Entry 8EYB (X-ray diffraction, 2.35 A resolution); this record covers chains A and D.

== Chain A ==
Name: Tyrosine-protein phosphatase non-receptor type 1
From: Homo sapiens
Notes: EC 3.1.3.48
UniProt: P18031 (PTN1_HUMAN); numbering as in UniProt (aligned over 2-297)
Sequence (296 residues; row label = number of the first residue in the row):
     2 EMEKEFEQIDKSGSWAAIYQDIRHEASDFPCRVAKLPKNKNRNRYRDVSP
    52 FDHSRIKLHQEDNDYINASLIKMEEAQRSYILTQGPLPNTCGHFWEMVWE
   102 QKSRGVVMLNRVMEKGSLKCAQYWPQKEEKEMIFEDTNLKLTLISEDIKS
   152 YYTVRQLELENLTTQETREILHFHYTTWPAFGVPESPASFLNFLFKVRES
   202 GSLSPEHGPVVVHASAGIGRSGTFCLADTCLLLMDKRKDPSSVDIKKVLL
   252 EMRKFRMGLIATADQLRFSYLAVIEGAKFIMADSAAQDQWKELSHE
Disordered / not traced: 283-297
Differences from the reference sequence: engineered mutation Ala181 (Asp in P18031), Ala215 (Cys in P18031), Ala262 (Gln in P18031); conflict Ala283 (Gly in P18031), Ala286 (Ser in P18031), Ala287 (Val in P18031)
Reported in the primary citation:
  - mutagenesis - D181A/C215A/Q262A: abolished catalytic activity
  - specificity-determining residues: Arg47

== Chain D ==
Name: Tyrosine-protein kinase JAK2 activation loop phosphopeptide
Notes: EC 2.7.10.2; fragment: residues 1000-1015 of JAK2
UniProt: O60674 (JAK2_HUMAN); residues 1156-1171 here correspond to UniProt positions 1000-1015 (UniProt number = residue number - 156)
Sequence (16 residues; each row starts with the number of its first residue):
  1156 VLPQDKEYYKVKEPGE
Disordered / not traced: 1156-1160, 1166-1171
Modified / non-standard residues: Tyr1163 (O-phosphotyrosine; PTR)
Reported in the primary citation:
  - post-translational modification sites: Tyr1163, Tyr1164

== How chain A and chain D interact ==
Residue-residue contacts (21; chain A residue first):
  Asn44(A) - Lys1161(D)  hydrogen bond (backbone-side chain)
  Arg45(A) - Lys1161(D)
  Tyr46(A) - Lys1161(D)
  Tyr46(A) - Glu1162(D)
  Tyr46(A) - Tyr1163(D)
  Arg47(A) - Lys1161(D)  hydrogen bond (backbone-backbone)
  Arg47(A) - Glu1162(D)  salt bridge
  Asp48(A) - Glu1162(D)
  Asp48(A) - Tyr1163(D)  hydrogen bond (side chain-backbone)
  Asp48(A) - Tyr1164(D)  hydrogen bond (side chain-backbone)
  Val49(A) - Tyr1163(D)
  Phe182(A) - Tyr1163(D)
  Ala215(A) - Tyr1163(D)
  Ser216(A) - Tyr1163(D)
  Ala217(A) - Tyr1163(D)
  Gly218(A) - Tyr1163(D)
  Ile219(A) - Tyr1163(D)
  Ile219(A) - Tyr1164(D)
  Gly220(A) - Tyr1163(D)
  Arg221(A) - Tyr1163(D)
  Gly259(A) - Tyr1164(D)
Interface residues without a listed pair, chain A (17 interface residues in all): Lys41, Ala262
Interface features reported in the paper:
  - interface residues, chain A: Arg47(A), Asp48(A)
  - interface residues, chain D: Tyr1164(D)

== Overview ==
17 residues of chain A face 4 of chain D across their interface, with 4 hydrogen bonds and 1 salt bridge.
Polar contacts include Arg47(A)-Glu1162(D), Asn44(A)-Lys1161(D) and Asp48(A)-Tyr1163(D). The paper reports
that D181A/C215A/Q262A of chain A abolish catalytic activity; interface residues Arg47(A), Asp48(A) and
Tyr1164(D).
Here chain A is Tyrosine-protein phosphatase non-receptor type 1 (Homo sapiens) and chain D is
Tyrosine-protein kinase JAK2 activation loop phosphopeptide. Entry 8EYB (Crystal structure of PTP1B
D181A/Q262A/C215A phosphatase domain with JAK2 activation loop phosphopeptide) was determined by X-ray
diffraction, deposited together with 8EXJ, 8EXK, 8EXM, 8EXN, 8EYA, 8EYC and 8F88.
